Entry 8K27 (electron microscopy, 3.60 A resolution); this record covers chains P and C of the 12 polymer chains in the assembly.

[Chain P]
Molecule: 60-nt RNA strand
Organism: Vibrio phage ICP1_2004_A
Sequence (60 nucleotides; row label = number of the first residue in the row; numbers below 1 keep their minus sign (C-7 is residue -7)):
    -7 CUUAAAGAGU CAACCCUUUG CUUAUCUUCC CUAUUUAAAU GUUAGCAGCC GCAUAGGCUG

[Chain C]
Name: Csy3
Organism: Vibrio phage ICP1_2004_A
Reference sequence: F1D5V6 (F1D5V6_9CAUD); residues 1-306 here = UniProt positions 1-306
Amino-acid sequence (306 residues; each row starts with the number of its first residue):
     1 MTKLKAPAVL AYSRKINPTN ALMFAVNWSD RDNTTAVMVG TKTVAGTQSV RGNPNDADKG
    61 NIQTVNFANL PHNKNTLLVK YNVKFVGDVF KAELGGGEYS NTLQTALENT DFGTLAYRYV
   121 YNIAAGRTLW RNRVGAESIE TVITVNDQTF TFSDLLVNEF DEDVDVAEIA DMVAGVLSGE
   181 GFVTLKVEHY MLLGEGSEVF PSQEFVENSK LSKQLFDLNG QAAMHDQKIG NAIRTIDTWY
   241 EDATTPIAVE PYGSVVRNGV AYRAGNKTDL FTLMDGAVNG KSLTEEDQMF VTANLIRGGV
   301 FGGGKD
Unresolved in the structure: 1, 304-306

[Interface between chain P and chain C]
Residue-residue contacts (41):
  A-4(P) with Glu93(C), base contact; Leu94(C), base contact
  A-3(P) with Ala11(C), sugar contact; Tyr12(C), hydrogen bond to the sugar; Ser13(C), phosphate contact; Glu93(C), sugar contact; Leu94(C), base contact; Val300(C), base contact
  A-2(P) with Ser13(C), phosphate contact; Arg14(C), hydrogen bond to the phosphate; Gly299(C), sugar contact; Val300(C), base contact
  G-1(P) with Arg14(C), salt bridge to the phosphate
  A0(P) with Gln227(C), phosphate contact; Lys228(C), hydrogen bond to the base; Asn231(C), hydrogen bond to the base; Arg234(C), salt bridge to the phosphate; Arg257(C), base contact
  G1(P) with Ser202(C), hydrogen bond to the phosphate; Gln203(C), sugar contact; Glu204(C), base contact; Phe205(C), stacking on the base; His225(C), salt bridge to the phosphate; Gln227(C), phosphate contact; Lys228(C), phosphate contact
  U2(P) with Ser202(C), phosphate contact; Gln203(C), hydrogen bond to the phosphate; Lys228(C), salt bridge to the phosphate; Arg257(C), salt bridge to the phosphate
  C3(P) with Arg131(C), salt bridge to the phosphate; Gln203(C), phosphate contact
  A4(P) with Arg131(C), salt bridge to the phosphate
  A5(P) with Val44(C), sugar contact; Ala45(C), hydrogen bond to the sugar; Gly46(C), sugar contact; Thr47(C), base contact; Asn61(C), base contact; Gln63(C), base contact
  C6(P) with Ala45(C), phosphate contact
  C7(P) with Val44(C), phosphate contact; Ala45(C), hydrogen bond to the phosphate
Interface residues without a listed pair, chain C (29 interface residues in all): Val9, Val65, Glu250, Arg297

[Overview]
The interface between chain P and chain C involves 12 residues on one side and 29 on the other; the contacts
include 8 hydrogen bonds, 7 salt bridges and 1 aromatic stacking contact. Polar pairs include A0(P)-Lys228(C),
A0(P)-Asn231(C) and A-3(P)-Tyr12(C).
Here chain P is a 60-nt RNA strand and chain C is Csy3, both from Vibrio phage ICP1_2004_A. Entry 8K27 (ICP1
Csy-dsDNA complex (partial duplex)) was determined by electron microscopy.
